PDB entry 6QL5 | electron microscopy, 2.80 A resolution | chains A and I of the 18 polymer chains in the assembly

# Chain A
Name: Fatty acid synthase subunit alpha
From: Saccharomyces cerevisiae
Notes: EC 2.3.1.86, 1.1.1.100, 2.3.1.41
UniProt: P19097 (FAS2_YEAST); residue numbers follow UniProt; this construct covers 1-1887
Amino-acid sequence (1887 residues; each row starts with the number of its first residue):
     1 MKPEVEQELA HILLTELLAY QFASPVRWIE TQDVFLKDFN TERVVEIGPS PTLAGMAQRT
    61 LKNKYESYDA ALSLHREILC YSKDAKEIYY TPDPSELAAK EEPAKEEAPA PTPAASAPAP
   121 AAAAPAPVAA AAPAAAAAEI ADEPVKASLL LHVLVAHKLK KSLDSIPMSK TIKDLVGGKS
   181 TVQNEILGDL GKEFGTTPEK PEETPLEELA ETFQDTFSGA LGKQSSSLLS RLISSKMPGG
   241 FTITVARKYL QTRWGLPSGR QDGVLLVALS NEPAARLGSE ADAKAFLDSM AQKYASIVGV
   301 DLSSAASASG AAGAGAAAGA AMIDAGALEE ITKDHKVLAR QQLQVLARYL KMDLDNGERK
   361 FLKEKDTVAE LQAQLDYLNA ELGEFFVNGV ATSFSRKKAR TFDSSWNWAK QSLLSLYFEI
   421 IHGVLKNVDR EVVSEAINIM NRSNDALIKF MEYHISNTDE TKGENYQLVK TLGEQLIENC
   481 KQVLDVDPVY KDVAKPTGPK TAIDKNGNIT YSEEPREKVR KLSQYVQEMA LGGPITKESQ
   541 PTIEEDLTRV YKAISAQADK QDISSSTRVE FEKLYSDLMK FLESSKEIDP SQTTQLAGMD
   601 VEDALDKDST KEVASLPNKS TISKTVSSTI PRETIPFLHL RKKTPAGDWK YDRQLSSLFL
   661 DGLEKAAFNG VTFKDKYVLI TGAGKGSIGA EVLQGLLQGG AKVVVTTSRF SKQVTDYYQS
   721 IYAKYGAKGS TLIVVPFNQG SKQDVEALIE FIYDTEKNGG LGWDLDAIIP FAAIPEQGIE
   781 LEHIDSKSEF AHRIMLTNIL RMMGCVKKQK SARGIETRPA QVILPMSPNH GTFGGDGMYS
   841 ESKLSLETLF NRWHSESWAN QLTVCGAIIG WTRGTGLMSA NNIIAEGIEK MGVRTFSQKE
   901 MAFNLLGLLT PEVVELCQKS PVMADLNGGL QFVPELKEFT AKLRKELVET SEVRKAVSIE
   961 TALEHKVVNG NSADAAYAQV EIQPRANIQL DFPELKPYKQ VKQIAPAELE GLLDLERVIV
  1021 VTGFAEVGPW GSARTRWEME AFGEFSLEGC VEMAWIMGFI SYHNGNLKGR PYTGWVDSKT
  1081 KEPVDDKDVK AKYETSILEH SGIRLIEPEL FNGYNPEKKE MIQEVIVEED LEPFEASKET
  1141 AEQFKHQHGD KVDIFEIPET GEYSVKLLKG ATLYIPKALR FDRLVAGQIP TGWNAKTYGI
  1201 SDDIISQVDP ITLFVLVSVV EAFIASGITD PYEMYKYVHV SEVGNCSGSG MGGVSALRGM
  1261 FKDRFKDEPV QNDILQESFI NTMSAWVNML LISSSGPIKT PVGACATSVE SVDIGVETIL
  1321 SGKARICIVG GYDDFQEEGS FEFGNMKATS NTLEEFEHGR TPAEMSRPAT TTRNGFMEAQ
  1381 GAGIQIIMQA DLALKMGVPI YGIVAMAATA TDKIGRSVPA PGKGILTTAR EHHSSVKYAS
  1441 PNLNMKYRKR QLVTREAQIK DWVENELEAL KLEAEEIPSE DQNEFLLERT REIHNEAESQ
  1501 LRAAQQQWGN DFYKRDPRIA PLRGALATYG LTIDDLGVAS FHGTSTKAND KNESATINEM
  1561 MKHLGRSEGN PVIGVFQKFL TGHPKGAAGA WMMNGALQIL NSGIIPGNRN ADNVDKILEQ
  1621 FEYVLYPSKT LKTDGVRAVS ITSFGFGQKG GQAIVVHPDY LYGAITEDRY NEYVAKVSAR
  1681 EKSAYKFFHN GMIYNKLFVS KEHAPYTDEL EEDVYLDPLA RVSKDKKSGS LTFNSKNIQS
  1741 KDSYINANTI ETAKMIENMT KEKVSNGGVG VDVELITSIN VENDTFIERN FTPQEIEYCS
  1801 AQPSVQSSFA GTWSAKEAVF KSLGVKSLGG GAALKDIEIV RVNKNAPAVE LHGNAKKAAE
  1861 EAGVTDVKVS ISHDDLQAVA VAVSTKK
Disordered / not traced: 95-139, 303-327, 540-603, 1887
Covalently attached groups: 4'-phosphopantetheine (PNS) linked to Ser180
Swiss-Prot annotation at these positions:
  - active site (For beta-ketoacyl synthase activity): Cys1305, His1542, His1583
  - binding site (acetyl-CoA): Asp1772 to Glu1774, Tyr1798, Ser1808, Glu1817 to Ser1827, Arg1841 to Lys1844, Ile1871 to His1873
  - binding site (Mg(2+)): Asp1772, Val1773, Glu1774, Ser1872, His1873
  - modified residue: Ser50 (Phosphoserine), Ser180 (O-(pantetheine 4'-phosphoryl)serine), Ser523 (Phosphoserine), Ser958 (Phosphoserine), Ser1440 (Phosphoserine)
  - cross-link: Lys37 (Glycyl lysine isopeptide (Lys-Gly) (interchain with G-Cter in ubiquitin))
  - mutagenesis: Gly1250 (G1250S: Cerulenin-resistance), Val1769 (V1769D: Does not affect oligomerization; when associated with S-1771 and L-1773 or S-1771; L-1773; S-1879 and E-1881), Gly1770 (G1770D: Loss of transferase activity), Val1771 (V1771S: Does not affect oligomerization but lacks transferase activity; when associated with D-1769 and L-1773 or D-1769; L-1773; S-1879 and E-1881), Asp1772 (D1772S: Loss of transferase activity; when associated with S-1774), Val1773 (V1773L: Does not affect oligomerization but lacks transferase activity; when associated with D-1769 and S-1771 or D-1769; S-1771; S-1879 and E-1881), Glu1774 (E1774S: Loss of transferase activity; when associated with S-1772), Arg1841 (R1841A: Loss off transferase activity), Val1879 (V1879S: Does not affect oligomerization but lacks transferase activity; when associated with D-1769; S-1771; L-1773 and E-1881), Val1881 (V1881E: Does not affect oligomerization but lacks transferase activity; when associated with D-1769; S-1771; L-1773 and S-1879)

# Chain I
Name: Fatty acid synthase subunit beta
From: Saccharomyces cerevisiae
Notes: EC 2.3.1.86, 4.2.1.59, 1.3.1.9, 2.3.1.38, 2.3.1.39, 3.1.2.14
UniProt: P07149 (FAS1_YEAST); aligned to UniProt positions 5-2030 over residues 5-2036 (the alignment contains insertions or deletions, so no single offset holds)
Amino-acid sequence (2040 residues; numbered 5 to 2050; 6 numbers in that range are skipped by the numbering (no residue carries them; nothing is unmodelled there); the number before each row is that of its first residue):
     5 STRPLTLSHG SLEHVLLVPT ASFFIASQLQ EQFNKILPEP TEGFAADDEP TTPAELVGKF
    65 LGYVSSLVEP SKVGQFDQVL NLCLTEFENC YLEGNDIHAL AAKLLQENDT TLVKTKELIK
   125 NYITARIMAK RPFDKKSNSA LFRAVGEGNA QLVAIFGGQG NTDDYFEELR DLYQTYHVLV
   185 GDLIKFSAET LSELIRTTLD AEKVFTQGLN ILEWLENPSN TPDKDYLLSI PISCPLIGVI
   245 QLAHYVVTAK LLGFTPGELR SYLKGATGHS QGLVTAVAIA ETDSWESFFV SVRKAITVLF
   305 FIGVRCYEAY PNTSLPPSIL EDSLENNEGV PSPMLSISNL TQEQVQDYVN KTNSHLPAGK
   365 QVEISLVNGA KNLVVSGPPQ SLYGLNLTLR KAKAPSGLDQ SRIPFSERKL KFSNRFLPVA
   425 SPFHSHLLVP ASDLINKDLV KNNVSFNAKD IQIPVYDTFD GSDLRVLSGS ISERIVDCII
   485 RLPVKWETTT QFKATHILDF GPGGASGLGV LTHRNKDGTG VRVIVAGTLD INPDDDYGFK
   545 QEIFDVTSNG LKKNPNWLEE YHPKLIKNKS GKIFVETKFS KLIGRPPLLV PGMTPCTVSP
   605 DFVAATTNAG YTIELAGGGY FSAAGMTAAI DSVVSQIEKG STFGINLIYV NPFMLQWGIP
   665 LIKELRSKGY PIQFLTIGAG VPSLEVASEY IETLGLKYLG LKPGSIDAIS QVINIAKAHP
   725 NFPIALQWTG GRGGGHHSFE DAHTPMLQMY SKIRRHPNIM LIFGSGFGSA DDTYPYLTGE
   785 WSTKFDYPPM PFDGFLFGSR VMIAKEVKTS PDAKKCIAAC TGVPDDKWEQ TYKKPTGGIV
   845 TVRSEMGEPI HKIATRGVML WKEFDETIFN LPKNKLVPTL EAKRDYIISR LNADFQKPWF
   905 ATVNGQARDL ATMTYEEVAK RLVELMFIRS TNSWFDVTWR TFTGDFLRRV EERFTKSKTL
   965 SLIQSYSLLD KPDEAIEKVF NAYPAAREQF LNAQDIDHFL SMCQNPMQKP VPFVPVLDRR
  1025 FEIFFKKDSL WQSEHLEAVV DQDVQRTCIL HGPVAAQFTK VIDEPIKSIM DGIHDGHIKK
  1085 LLHQYYGDDE SKIPAVEYFG GESPVD
  1117 VQSDSEDSAV FKATSSTDEE SWFKALAGSE INWRHASFLC SFITQDKMFV SNPIRKVFKP
  1177 SQGMVVEISN GNTSSKTVVT LSEPVQGELK PTVILKLLKE NIIQMEMIEN RTMDGKPVSL
  1237 PLLYNFNPDN GFAPISEVME DRNQRIKEMY WKLWIDEPFN LDFDPRDVIK GKDFEITAKE
  1297 VYDFTHAVGN NCEDFVSRPD RTMLAPMDFA IVVGWRAIIK AIFPNTVDGD LLKLVHLSNG
  1357 YKMIPGAKPL QVGDVVSTTA VIESVVNQPT GKIVDVVGTL SRNGKPVMEV TSSFFYRGNY
  1417 TDFENTFQKT VEPVYQMHIK TSKDIAVLRS KEWFQLDDED FDLLNKTLTF ETETEVTFKN
  1477 ANIFSSVKCF GPIKVELPTK ETVEIGIVDY EAGASHGNPV VDFLKRNGST LEQKVNLENP
  1537 IPIAVLDSYT PSTNEPYARV SGDLNPIHVS RHFASYANLP GTITHGMFSS ASVRALIENW
  1597 AADSVSSRVR GYTCQFVDMV LPNTALKTSI QHVGMINGRK LIKFETRNED DVVVLTGEAE
  1657 IEQPVTTFVF TGQGSQEQGM GMDLYKTSKA AQDVWNRADN HFKDTYGFSI LDIVINNPVN
  1717 LTIHFGGEKG KRIRENYSAM IFETIVDGKL KTEKIFKEIN EHSTSYTFRS EKGLLSATQF
  1777 TQPALTLMEK AAFEDLKSKG LIPADATFAG HSLGEYAALA SLADVMSIES LVEVVFYRGM
  1837 TMQVAVPRDE LGRSNYGMIA INPGRVAASF SQEALQYVVE RVGKRTGWLV EIVNYNVENQ
  1897 QYVAAGDLRA LDTVTNVLNF IKLQKIDIIE LQKSLSLEEV EGHLFEIIDE ASKKSAVKPR
  1957 PLKLERGFAC IPLVGISVPF HSTYLMNGVK PFKSFLKKNI IKENVKVARL AGKYIPNLTA
  2017 KPFQVTKEYF QDVYDLTGSE PIKEIIDNWE KYEQ
Disordered / not traced: 1117-1120
Residues lining bound ligands:
  - FMN (flavin mononucleotide): Pro595, Gly596, Met597, Thr598, Pro599, Cys600, Asn650, Ile652, Gly682, Ala683, Lys706, Thr733, Arg736, Gly737, Gly738, Gly739, Ser769, Gly770, Leu800, Phe801, Gly802, Ser803, Met806, Leu1054, His1055, Ala1059
  - 4'-phosphopantetheine (PNS): Gln163, Gly164, Asn165, His273, Ser274, Met338, Leu370, Asn372, Asn376, Val378, Leu421, Phe427, His428, Ser510, Leu515, Arg518
Swiss-Prot annotation at these positions:
  - active site: Ser274 (For acetyltransferase activity)
  - modified residue: Thr733 (Phosphothreonine)

# Chain A / chain I interface
Contacting residue pairs - 32 pairs, chain A then chain I:
  Glu66(A) - His359(I)
  Ser67(A) - His359(I)
  Ala70(A) - Leu360(I)  hydrophobic
  Ala70(A) - Lys364(I)  hydrogen bond (backbone-side chain)
  Ala71(A) - Pro361(I)  hydrophobic
  Ala71(A) - Lys364(I)
  Ser73(A) - Lys364(I)
  Thr171(A) - Ser400(I)
  Lys173(A) - Ser417(I)
  Asp174(A) - Asn331(I)  hydrogen bond
  Gly177(A) - Arg419(I)
  Gly178(A) - Arg419(I)
  Lys179(A) - Asp167(I)
  Ser180(A) - Ser510(I)
  Thr181(A) - Ser510(I)
  Thr196(A) - Asn718(I)
  Glu199(A) - Ile710(I)
  Glu199(A) - Ser714(I)
  Glu199(A) - Met753(I)
  Glu199(A) - Lys756(I)  salt bridge
  Lys200(A) - Gln752(I)
  Glu203(A) - Lys415(I)
  Ser230(A) - Ala49(I)
  Arg231(A) - Ala49(I)
  Arg231(A) - Asp51(I)  salt bridge
  Arg231(A) - Thr115(I)
  Ser234(A) - Thr45(I)
  Ser234(A) - Ala49(I)
  Ser234(A) - Ala50(I)  hydrogen bond (side chain-backbone)
  Ser235(A) - Ala50(I)
  Thr242(A) - Glu46(I)
  Ile243(A) - Glu46(I)  hydrogen bond (backbone-side chain)
Other interface residues (no listed pair), chain A (28 interface residues in all): Leu72, His75, Lys170, Pro205, Thr244
Other interface residues (no listed pair), chain I (28 interface residues in all): Glu53, Ser322, Asn343, Gly401, Gly507

# Overview
The chain A/chain I interface involves 28 residues from each chain; the contacts include 4 hydrogen bonds and
2 salt bridges. Polar pairs include Glu199(A)-Lys756(I), Arg231(A)-Asp51(I) and Ala70(A)-Lys364(I). Chain I
binds 4'-phosphopantetheine and flavin mononucleotide. Covalently linked 4'-phosphopantetheine: at Ser180(A).
Chain A is Fatty acid synthase subunit alpha and chain I is Fatty acid synthase subunit beta, both from
Saccharomyces cerevisiae; the structure, Structure of fatty acid synthase complex with bound gamma subunit
from Saccharomyces cerevisiae at 2.8 angstrom, was determined by electron microscopy, deposited together with
6QL6, 6QL7 and 6QL9.
